PDB entry 8YS6 | electron microscopy, 3.03 A resolution | chains C and B of the 8 polymer chains in the assembly

# Chain C
Molecule: 2-oxoglutarate ferredoxin oxidoreductase subunit beta
From: Helicobacter pylori
Notes: EC 1.2.7.3
Reference sequence: A0A024BZG2 (A0A024BZG2_HELPX); residue numbers follow UniProt; this construct covers 1-273
Chain sequence (273 residues; each row starts with the number of its first residue):
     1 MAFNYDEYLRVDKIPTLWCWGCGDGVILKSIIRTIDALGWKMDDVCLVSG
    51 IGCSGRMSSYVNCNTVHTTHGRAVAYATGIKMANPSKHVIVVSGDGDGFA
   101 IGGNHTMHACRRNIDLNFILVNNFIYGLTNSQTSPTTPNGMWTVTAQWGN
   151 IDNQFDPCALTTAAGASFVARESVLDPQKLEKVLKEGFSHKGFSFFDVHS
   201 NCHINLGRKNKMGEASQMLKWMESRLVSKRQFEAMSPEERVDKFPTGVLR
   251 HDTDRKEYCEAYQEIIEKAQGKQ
Construct notes: conflict Arg250 (Lys in A0A024BZG2)
Metal / ion sites: 4Fe-4S cluster Fe near Cys19 (its only coordinating residue here); Mg2+: Asp95, Asn123, Ile125 (together with thiamine diphosphate)
Ligand contacts:
  - thiamine diphosphate: Ile51, Gly52, Cys53, Ser54, His70, Gly94, Asp95, Gly96, Asp97, Asn123, Phe124, Ile125, Tyr126, Gly127, Leu128, Thr129
  - 4Fe-4S cluster (SF4): Trp18, Cys19, Cys22, Asp24, Cys53, Asn123, Gly127, Asn201, Cys202, His203, Ile204, Asn205

# Chain B
Molecule: 2-oxoglutarate:acceptor oxidoreductase
From: Helicobacter pylori
Reference sequence: A0A0B2EEZ8 (A0A0B2EEZ8_HELPX); numbering as in UniProt (aligned over 1-186)
Chain sequence (186 residues; numbered 1 to 186; the number before each row is that of its first residue):
     1 MEAQLRFTGVGGQGVLLAGEILAEAKIVSGGYGTKTSTYTSQVRGGPTKV
    51 DILLDKDEIIFPYAKEGEIDFMLSVAQISYNQFKSDIKQGGIVVIDPNLV
   101 TPTKEDEEKYQIYKIPIISIAKDEVGNIITQSVVALAITVELTKCVEENI
   151 VLDTMLKKVPAKVADTNKKAFEIGKKHALEALKVRA
Disordered / not traced: 185-186
Ligand contacts: Napabucasin (A1D65): Gly12, Arg44, Lys122

# How chain C and chain B interact
Pairs across the interface (8):
  Leu17(C) with Gln42(B), hydrogen bond (backbone-side chain)
  Trp18(C) with Arg44(B)
  Cys19(C) with Arg44(B)
  Arg56(C) with Ser41(B), hydrogen bond (side chain-backbone); Gln42(B)
  Leu128(C) with Ser41(B)
  Ile204(C) with Arg44(B)
  Arg208(C) with Arg44(B)
Other interface residues (no listed pair), chain C (9 interface residues in all): Gly127, Asn205
Other interface residues (no listed pair), chain B (4 interface residues in all): Val43

# Summary
The interface between chain C and chain B involves 9 residues on one side and 4 on the other; the contacts
include 2 hydrogen bonds. Polar pairs include Leu17(C)-Gln42(B) and Arg56(C)-Ser41(B). Bound to chain C:
4Fe-4S cluster and thiamine diphosphate. Bound to chain B: Napabucasin.
Here chain C is 2-oxoglutarate ferredoxin oxidoreductase subunit beta and chain B is 2-oxoglutarate:acceptor
oxidoreductase, both from Helicobacter pylori. Entry 8YS6 (Helicobacter pylori OorDABC in complex with
Napabucasin) was determined by electron microscopy together with 8YS5 from the same study.
